2LSK - chains A and B; structure by solution NMR.

Chain A:
Name: DNA repair protein REV1
Organism: Homo sapiens
Notes: fragment: c-terminal domain
UniProt: Q9UBZ9 (REV1_HUMAN); numbering as in UniProt (aligned over 1158-1251)
Amino-acid sequence (95 residues; numbered 1157 to 1251; the number before each row is that of its first residue):
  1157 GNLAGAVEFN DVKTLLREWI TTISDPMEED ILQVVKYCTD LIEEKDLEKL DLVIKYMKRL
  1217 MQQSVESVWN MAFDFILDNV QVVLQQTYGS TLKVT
Sequence notes: expression tag (1157)
What the authors report for this chain:
  - contacts within the chain: Leu1159-Ala1162, Trp1175-Asp1186, Met1183-Asp1186 (backbone contact)
  - mutagenesis - L1159A, L1172A, W1175A: abolished binding to DNA polymerase eta (chain B)
  - mutagenesis - E1174A: decreased binding to DNA polymerase eta (chain B)
  - mutagenesis - A1160G, I1179A, Q1189A: unchanged binding to DNA polymerase eta (chain B)

Chain B:
Name: DNA polymerase eta
Organism: Homo sapiens
UniProt: Q9Y253 (POLH_HUMAN); residue numbers follow UniProt; this construct covers 524-539
Amino-acid sequence (16 residues; row label = number of the first residue in the row):
   524 QSTGTEPFFK QKSLLL
Swiss-Prot annotation at these positions:
  - natural variant: Lys535 (K535E: In XPV)
What the authors report for this chain:
  - conformationally variable residues (order/disorder transition): Phe531 to Leu539

How chain A and chain B interact:
Residue-residue contacts (23; chain A residue first):
  Asn1158(A) - Leu539(B)
  Leu1159(A) - Phe532(B)
  Ala1160(A) - Phe532(B)
  Ala1160(A) - Lys535(B)
  Ala1160(A) - Ser536(B)
  Gly1161(A) - Lys535(B)
  Gly1161(A) - Ser536(B)
  Gly1161(A) - Leu539(B)
  Leu1172(A) - Phe532(B)
  Trp1175(A) - Phe531(B)
  Trp1175(A) - Phe532(B)
  Ile1179(A) - Phe531(B)
  Asp1181(A) - Phe531(B)
  Pro1182(A) - Glu529(B)
  Pro1182(A) - Pro530(B)
  Pro1182(A) - Phe531(B)
  Asp1186(A) - Pro530(B)
  Asp1186(A) - Phe531(B)
  Asp1186(A) - Phe532(B)
  Asp1186(A) - Lys533(B)
  Gln1189(A) - Phe532(B)
  Gln1189(A) - Lys533(B)
  Val1190(A) - Phe532(B)
Also at the interface, not in a pair above, chain A (15 interface residues in all): Leu1171, Met1183, Glu1185
Also at the interface, not in a pair above, chain B (9 interface residues in all): Thr528
The authors on this interface:
  - residue pairs: Ala1160(A)-Phe532(B), Trp1175(A)-Phe532(B), Ile1179(A)-Phe531(B), Met1183(A)-Thr528(B), Asp1186(A)-Phe532(B), Asp1186(A)-Phe531(B) (backbone contact), Gln1189(A)-Phe532(B), Glu529(B)-Met1183(A)
  - hot spots on chain A (mutagenesis) - M1183A: decreased binding to DNA polymerase eta (chain B)

Summary:
15 residues of chain A face 9 of chain B across their interface. The paper describes contacts between
Ala1160(A) and Phe532(B), Trp1175(A) and Phe532(B) and Ile1179(A) and Phe531(B) among others; a backbone
contact between Asp1186(A) and Phe531(B). The paper reports that L1159A, L1172A and W1175A of chain A abolish
binding to DNA polymerase eta (chain B); conformational variability at Phe531(B); 8 substitutions were tested
in all.
Here chain A is DNA repair protein REV1 and chain B is DNA polymerase eta, both from Homo sapiens. Entry 2LSK
(C-terminal domain of human REV1 in complex with DNA-polymerase H (eta)) was determined by solution NMR.
